Entry 1CXI (X-ray diffraction, 2.20 A resolution); this record covers chain A.

# Chain A
Name: Cyclodextrin glycosyltransferase
Source organism: Bacillus circulans
Notes: EC 2.4.1.19
UniProtKB: P43379 (CDGT2_BACCI); residues 1-686 here correspond to UniProt positions 28-713 (UniProt number = residue number + 27)
Sequence (686 residues; numbered 1 to 686; the number before each row is that of its first residue):
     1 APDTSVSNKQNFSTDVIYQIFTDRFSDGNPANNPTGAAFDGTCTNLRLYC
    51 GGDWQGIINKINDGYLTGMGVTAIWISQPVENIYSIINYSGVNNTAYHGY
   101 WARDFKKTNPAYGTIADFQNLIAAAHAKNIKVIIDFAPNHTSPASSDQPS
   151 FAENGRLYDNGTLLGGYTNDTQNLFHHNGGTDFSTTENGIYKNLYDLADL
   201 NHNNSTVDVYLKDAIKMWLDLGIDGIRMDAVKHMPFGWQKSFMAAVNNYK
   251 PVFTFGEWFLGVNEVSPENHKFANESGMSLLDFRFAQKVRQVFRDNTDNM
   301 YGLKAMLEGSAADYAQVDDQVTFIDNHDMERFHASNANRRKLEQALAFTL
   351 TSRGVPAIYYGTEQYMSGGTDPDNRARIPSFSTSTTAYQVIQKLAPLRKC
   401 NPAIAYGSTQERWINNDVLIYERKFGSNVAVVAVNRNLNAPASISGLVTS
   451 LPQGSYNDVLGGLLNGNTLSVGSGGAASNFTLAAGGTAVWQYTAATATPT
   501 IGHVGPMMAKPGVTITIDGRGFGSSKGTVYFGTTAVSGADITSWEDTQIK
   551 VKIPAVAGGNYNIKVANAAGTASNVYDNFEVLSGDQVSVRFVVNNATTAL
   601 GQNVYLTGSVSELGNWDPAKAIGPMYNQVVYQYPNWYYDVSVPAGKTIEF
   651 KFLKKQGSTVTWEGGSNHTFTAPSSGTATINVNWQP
Disulfides: Cys43-Cys50
Metal / ion sites: Ca2+ site 1: Asp27, Asn29, Asn32, Asn33, Gly51, Asp53; Ca2+ site 2: Asn139, Ile190, Asp199, His233
UniProt features mapped onto this chain:
  - active site: Asp229 (Nucleophile), Glu257 (Proton donor)
  - binding site (Ca(2+)): Asp27, Asn29, Asn32, Asn33, Gly51, Asp53, Asn139, Ile190, Asp199, His233, Ala315, Asp577
  - binding site (substrate): Tyr100, Trp101, His140, Ser145 to Asp147, Asn193 to Asp196, Arg227, Lys232, His233, His327, Asp371, Arg375
  - site: Asp328 (Transition state stabilizer)
Reported in the primary citation:
  - contacts within the chain: Glu257-Asp328 (hydrogen bond)
  - catalytic residues: Asp229, Glu257, Asp328 (proposed by the authors, not directly observed)
  - mutagenesis - D229N (4,000-60,000-fold), E257Q (4,000-60,000-fold), D328N (4,000-60,000-fold): decreased catalytic activity

# Overview
Asp27, Asn29, Asn32, Asn33, Gly51 and Asp53 coordinate Ca2+ site 1. Asn139, Ile190, Asp199 and His233
coordinate Ca2+ site 2. Curated annotation (UniProt) lists active-site residues Asp229 and Glu257, 12
Ca2+-binding residues and 16 substrate-binding residues. From the paper: catalytic residues Asp229, Glu257 and
Asp328; D229N, E257Q and D328N reduce catalytic activity.
Chain A is Cyclodextrin glycosyltransferase (Bacillus circulans); the structure, Wild-type cgtase from
bacillus circulans strain 251 at 120 K and ph 7.55, was determined by X-ray diffraction (same publication as
1CXE, 1CXF and 1CXH).
